PDB entry 7MD5 | electron microscopy, 5.20 A resolution (low resolution: residue-level contacts below are approximate; hydrogen-bond / salt-bridge calls are withheld) | chains A and T of the 12 polymer chains in the assembly

[Chain A]
Name: Isoform Short of Insulin receptor
Source organism: Homo sapiens
Notes: EC 2.7.10.1; fragment: extracellular domain
UniProtKB: P06213 (INSR_HUMAN), isoform P06213-2; residues 1-917 here correspond to UniProt positions 28-944 (UniProt number = residue number + 27)
Sequence (927 residues; numbered 1 to 927; the number before each row is that of its first residue):
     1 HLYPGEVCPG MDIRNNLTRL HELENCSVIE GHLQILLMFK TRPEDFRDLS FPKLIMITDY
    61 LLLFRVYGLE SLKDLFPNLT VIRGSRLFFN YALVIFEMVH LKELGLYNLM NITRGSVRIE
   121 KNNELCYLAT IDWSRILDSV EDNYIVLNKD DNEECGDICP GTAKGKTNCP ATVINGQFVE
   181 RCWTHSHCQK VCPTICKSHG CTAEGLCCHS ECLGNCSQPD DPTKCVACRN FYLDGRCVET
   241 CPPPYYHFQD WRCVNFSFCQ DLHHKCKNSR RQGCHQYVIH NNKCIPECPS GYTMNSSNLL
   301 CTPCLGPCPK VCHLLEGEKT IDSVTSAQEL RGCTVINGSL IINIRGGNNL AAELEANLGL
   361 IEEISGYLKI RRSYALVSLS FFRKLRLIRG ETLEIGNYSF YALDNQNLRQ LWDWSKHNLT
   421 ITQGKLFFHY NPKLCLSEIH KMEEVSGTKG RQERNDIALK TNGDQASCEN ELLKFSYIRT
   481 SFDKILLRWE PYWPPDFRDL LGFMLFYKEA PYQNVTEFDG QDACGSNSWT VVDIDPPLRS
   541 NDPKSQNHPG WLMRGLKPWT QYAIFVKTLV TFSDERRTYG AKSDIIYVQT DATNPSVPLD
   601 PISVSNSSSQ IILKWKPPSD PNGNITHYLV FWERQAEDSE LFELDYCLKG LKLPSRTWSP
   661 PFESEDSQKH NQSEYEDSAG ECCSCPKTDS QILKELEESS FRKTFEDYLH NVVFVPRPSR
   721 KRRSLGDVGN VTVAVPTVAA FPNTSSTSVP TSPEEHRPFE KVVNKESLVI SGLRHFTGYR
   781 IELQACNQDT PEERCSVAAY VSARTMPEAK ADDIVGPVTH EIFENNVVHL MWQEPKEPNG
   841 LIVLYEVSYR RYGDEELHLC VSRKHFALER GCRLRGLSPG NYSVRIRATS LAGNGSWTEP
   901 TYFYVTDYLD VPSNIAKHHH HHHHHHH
Unresolved in the structure: 163-167, 268-273, 307-309, 516-530, 657-753, 809-927
Disulfide bonds: C8-C26, C126-C155, C169-C188, C192-C201, C196-C207, C208-C216, C212-C225, C228-C237, C241-C253, C259-C284, C266-C274, C288-C301, C312-C333, C435-C468, C786-C795
Glycans and other covalent adducts: N-acetylglucosamine (NAG) linked to N16, N111, N397; glycan linked to N25, N255, N418
Differences from the reference sequence: expression tag (918-927)
Small-molecule neighbours: N-acetylglucosamine (NAG; 2-acetamido-2-deoxy-beta-D-glucopyranose): N108, K190, N215

[Chain T]
Name: Insulin B chain
Source organism: Homo sapiens
UniProtKB: P01308 (INS_HUMAN); residues 1801-1830 here correspond to UniProt positions 25-54 (UniProt number = residue number - 1776)
Sequence (30 residues; each row starts with the number of its first residue):
  1801 FVNQHLCGSH LVEALYLVCG ERGFFYTPKT

[Chain A / chain T interface]
Pairs across the interface (6; chain A residue first):
  D542(A) - N1803(T)
  P543(A) - V1802(T)
  P543(A) - N1803(T)
  P543(A) - Q1804(T)
  K544(A) - V1802(T)
  K544(A) - N1803(T)
Other interface residues (no listed pair), chain A (5 interface residues in all): N541, S545
Other interface residues (no listed pair), chain T (4 interface residues in all): F1801

[In short]
5 residues of chain A and 4 residues of chain T are in contact. Bound to chain A: N-acetylglucosamine.
Covalently linked N-acetylglucosamine: at N16(A), N111(A) and N397(A).
Here chain A is Isoform Short of Insulin receptor and chain T is Insulin B chain, both from Homo sapiens.
Entry 7MD5 (Insulin receptor ectodomain dimer complexed with two IRPA-9 partial agonists) was determined by
electron microscopy together with 7MD4 from the same study.
